2O02 - chains A and P of the 4 polymer chains in the assembly; structure by X-ray diffraction, 1.50 A resolution.

[Chain A]
Name: 14-3-3 protein zeta/delta
Source organism: Homo sapiens
UniProt: P63104 (1433Z_HUMAN); residue numbers follow UniProt; this construct covers 1-230
Amino-acid sequence (230 residues; numbered 1 to 230; the number before each row is that of its first residue):
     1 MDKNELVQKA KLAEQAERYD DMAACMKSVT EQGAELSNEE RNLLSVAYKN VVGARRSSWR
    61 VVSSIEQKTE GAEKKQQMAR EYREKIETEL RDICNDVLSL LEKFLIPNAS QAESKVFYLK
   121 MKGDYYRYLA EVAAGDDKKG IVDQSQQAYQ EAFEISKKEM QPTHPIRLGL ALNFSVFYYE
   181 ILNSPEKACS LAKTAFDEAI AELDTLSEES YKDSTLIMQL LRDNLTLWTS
Not modelled in the structure: 69-74
Small-molecule neighbours: benzoic acid (BEZ): F196, I200, T215, M218, Q219, R222

[Chain P]
Name: ExoS (416-430) peptide
Amino-acid sequence (14 residues; numbered 417 to 430; the number before each row is that of its first residue):
   417 GHGQGLLDAL DLAS

[How chain A and chain P interact]
Contacting residue pairs (43):
  R41(A) - L422(P)
  N42(A) - Q420(P)  hydrogen bond (side chain-backbone)
  N42(A) - L422(P)
  N42(A) - A425(P)
  S45(A) - A425(P)  hydrogen bond (side chain-backbone)
  V46(A) - D424(P)
  V46(A) - A425(P)
  K49(A) - D424(P)  salt bridge
  K49(A) - D427(P)
  F117(A) - A425(P)
  F117(A) - L426(P)  hydrophobic
  K120(A) - L426(P)  hydrogen bond (side chain-backbone)
  R127(A) - A429(P)
  Y128(A) - D427(P)  hydrogen bond
  P165(A) - L422(P)  hydrophobic
  P165(A) - L426(P)
  G169(A) - L428(P)
  L172(A) - L428(P)  hydrophobic
  L172(A) - A429(P)
  N173(A) - L426(P)
  N173(A) - D427(P)  hydrogen bond (side chain-backbone)
  N173(A) - L428(P)
  N173(A) - A429(P)  hydrogen bond (side chain-backbone)
  V176(A) - A429(P)
  E208(A) - G417(P)  hydrogen bond (backbone-backbone)
  E209(A) - G417(P)
  E209(A) - H418(P)  hydrogen bond (backbone-backbone)
  E209(A) - G419(P)  hydrogen bond (backbone-backbone)
  S210(A) - G417(P)
  Y211(A) - G417(P)  hydrogen bond (backbone-backbone)
  K212(A) - G417(P)  hydrogen bond (backbone-backbone)
  K212(A) - H418(P)
  D213(A) - G417(P)  hydrogen bond (backbone-backbone)
  D213(A) - H418(P)  salt bridge
  D213(A) - G419(P)  hydrogen bond (side chain-backbone)
  D213(A) - L423(P)
  L216(A) - L423(P)  hydrophobic
  I217(A) - L423(P)  hydrophobic
  I217(A) - L426(P)  hydrophobic
  I217(A) - L428(P)  hydrophobic
  L220(A) - L428(P)  hydrophobic
  N224(A) - A429(P)
  N224(A) - S430(P)  hydrogen bond
Interface residues without a listed pair, chain A (28 interface residues in all): E14, D124, Y125, I166
Interface residues without a listed pair, chain P (14 interface residues in all): G421

[Overview]
Chain A and chain P form an interface of 28 and 14 residues respectively, with 14 hydrogen bonds and 2 salt
bridges. Polar pairs include K49(A)-D424(P), D213(A)-H418(P) and N42(A)-Q420(P). Ligands of chain A: benzoic
acid.
Here chain A is 14-3-3 protein zeta/delta (Homo sapiens) and chain P is ExoS (416-430) peptide. Entry 2O02
(Phosphorylation independent interactions between 14-3-3 and Exoenzyme S: from structure to pathogenesis) was
determined by X-ray diffraction.
